Entry 1Y69 (X-ray diffraction, 3.33 A resolution); this record covers chains 0 and K of the 5 polymer chains in the assembly.

== Chain 0 ==
Molecule: 23S ribosomal RNA
Organism: Deinococcus radiodurans R1
Sequence (2880 nucleotides; row label = number of the first residue in the row):
     1 GGUCAAGAUA GUAAGGGUCC ACGGUGGAUG CCCUGGCGCU GGAGCCGAUG AAGGACGCGA
    61 UUACCUGCGA AAAGCCCCGA CGAGCUGGAG AUACGCUUUG ACUCGGGGAU GUCCGAAUGG
   121 GGAAACCCAC CUCGUAAGAG GUAUCCGCAA GGAUGGGAAC UCAGGGAACU GAAACAUCUC
   181 AGUACCUGAA GGAGAAGAAA GAGAAUUCGA UUCCGUUAGU AGCGGCGAGC GAACCCGGAU
   241 CAGCCCAAAC CGAAACGCUU GCGUUUCGGG GUUGUAGGAC CAGUUUUUAA GAUUCAACCC
   301 CUCAAGCCGA AGUGGCUGGA AAGCUACACC UCAGAAGGUG AGAGUCCUGU AGGCGAACGA
   361 GCGGUUGACU GUACUGGCAC CUGAGUAGGU CGUUGUUCGU GAAACGAUGA CUGAAUCCGC
   421 GCGGACCACC GCGCAAGGCU AAAUACUCCC AGUGACCGAU AGCGCAUAGU ACCGUGAGGG
   481 AAAGGUGAAA AGAACCCCGG GAGGGGAGUG AAAGAGAACC UGAAACCGUG GACUUACAAG
   541 CAGUCAUGGC ACCUUAUGCG UGUUAUGGCG UGCCUAUUGA AGCAUGAGCC GGCGACUUAG
   601 ACCUGACGUG CGAGCUUAAG UUGAAAAACG GAGGCGGAGC GAAAGCGAGU CCGAAUAGGG
   661 CGGCAUUAGU ACGUCGGGCU AGACUCGAAA CCAGGUGAGC UAAGCAUGAC CAGGUUGAAA
   721 CCCCCGUGAC AGGGGGCGGA GGACCGAACC GGUGCCUGCU GAAACAGUCU CGGAUGAGUU
   781 GUGUUUAGGA GUGAAAAGCU AACCGAACCU GGAGAUAGCU AGUUCUCCCC GAAAUGUAUU
   841 GAGGUACAGC CUCGGAUGUU GACCAUGUCC UGUAGAGCAC UCACAAGGCU AGGGGGCCUA
   901 CCAGCUUACC AAACCUUAUG AAACUCCGAA GGGGCACGCG UUUAGUCCGG GAGUGAGGCU
   961 GCGAGAGCUA ACUUCCGUAG CCGAGAGGGA AACAACCCAG ACCAUCAGCU AAGGUCCCUA
  1021 AAUGAUCGCU CAGUGGUUAA GGAUGUGUCG UCGCAUAGAC AGCCAGGAGG UUGGCUUAGA
  1081 AGCAGCCACC CUUCAAAGAG UGCGUAAUAG CUCACUGGUC GAGUGACGAU GCGCCGAAAA
  1141 UGAUCGGGGC UCAAGUGAUC UACCGAAGCU AUGGAUUCAA CUCGCGAAGC GAGUUGUCUG
  1201 GUAGGGGAGC GUUCAGUCCG CGGAGAAGCC AUACCGGAAG GAGUGGUGGA GCCGACUGAA
  1261 GUGCGGAUGC CGGCAUGAGU AACGAUAAAA GAAGUGAGAA UCUUCUUCGC CGUAAGGACA
  1321 AGGGUUCCUG GGGAAGGGUC GUCCGCCCAG GGAAAGUCGG GACCUAAGGU GAGGCCGAAC
  1381 GGCGCAGCCG AUGGACAGCA GGUCAAGAUU CCUGCACCGA UCAUGUGGAG UGAUGGAGGG
  1441 ACGCAUUACG CUAUCCAAUG CCAAGCUAUG GCUAUGCUGG UUGGUACGCU CAAGGGCGAU
  1501 CGGGUCAGAA AAUCUACCGG UCACAUGCCU CAGACGUAUC GGGAGCUUCC UCGGAAGCGA
  1561 AGUUGGAAAC GCGACGGUGC CAAGAAAAGC UUCUAAACGU UGAAACAUGA UUGCCCGUAC
  1621 CGCAAACCGA CACAGGUGUC CGAGUGUCAA UGCACUAAGG CGCGCGAGAG AACCCUCGUU
  1681 AAGGAACUUU GCAAUCUCAC CCCGUAACUU CGGAAGAAGG GGUCCCCACG CUUCGCGUGG
  1741 GGCGCAGUGA AUAGGCCCAG GCGACUGUUU ACCAAAAUCA CAGCACUCUG CCAACACGAA
  1801 CAGUGGACGU AUAGGGUGUG ACGCCUGCCC GGUGCCGGAA GGUCAAGUGG AGCGGUGCAA
  1861 GCUGCGAAAU GAAGCCCCGG UGAACGGCGG CCGUAACUAU AACGGUCCUA AGGUAGCGAA
  1921 AUUCCUUGUC GGGUAAGUUC CGACCUGCAC GAAAGGCGUA ACGAUCUGGG CGCUGUCUCA
  1981 ACGAGGGACU CGGUGAAAUU GAAUUGGCUG UAAAGAUGCG GCCUACCCGU AGCAGGACGA
  2041 AAAGACCCCG UGGAGCUUUA CUAUAGUCUG GCAUUGGGAU UCGGGUUUCU CUGCGUAGGA
  2101 UAGGUGGGAG CCUGCGAAAC UGGCCUUUUG GGGUCGGUGG AGGCAACGGU GAAAUACCAC
  2161 CCUGAGAAAC UUGGAUUUCU AACCUGAAAA AUCACUUUCG GGGACCGUGC UUGGCGGGUA
  2221 GUUUGACUGG GGCGGUCGCC UCCCAAAAUG UAACGGAGGC GCCCAAAGGU CACCUCAAGA
  2281 CGGUUGGAAA UCGUCUGUAG AGCGCAAAGG UAGAAGGUGG CUUGACUGCG AGACUGACAC
  2341 GUCGAGCAGG GAGGAAACUC GGGCUUAGUG AACCGGUGGU ACCGUGUGGA AGGGCCAUCG
  2401 AUCAACGGAU AAAAGUUACC CCGGGGAUAA CAGGCUGAUC UCCCCCGAGA GUCCAUAUCG
  2461 GCGGGGAGGU UUGGCACCUC GAUGUCGGCU CGUCGCAUCC UGGGGCUGAA GAAGGUCCCA
  2521 AGGGUUGGGC UGUUCGCCCA UUAAAGCGGC ACGCGAGCUG GGUUCAGAAC GUCGUGAGAC
  2581 AGUUCGGUCU CUAUCCGCUA CGGGCGCAGG AGAAUUGAGG GGAGUUGCUC CUAGUACGAG
  2641 AGGACCGGAG UGAACGGACC GCUGGUCUCC CUGCUGUCGU ACCAACGGCA CAUGCAGGGU
  2701 AGCUAUGUCC GGAACGGAUA ACCGCUGAAA GCAUCUAAGC GGGAAGCCAG CCCCAAGAUG
  2761 AGUUCUCCCA CUGUUUAUCA GGUAAGACUC CCGGAAGACC ACCGGGUUAA GAGGCCAGGC
  2821 GUGCACGCAU AGCAAUGUGU UCAGCGGACU GGUGCUCAUC AGUCGAGGUC UUGACCACUC
Not modelled in the structure: 249-291, 374-386, 892-910, 2098-2102, 2111-2116, 2126-2131, 2141-2156, 2775-2777, 2878-2880
Differences from the reference sequence: conflict U1526 (C140011 in 1026245073)

== Chain K ==
Name: 50S ribosomal protein L16
Organism: Deinococcus radiodurans (strain ATCC 13939 / DSM 20539 / JCM 16871 / LMG 4051 / NBRC 15346 / NCIMB 9279 / R1 / VKM B-1422)
Reference sequence: Q9RXJ5 (RL16_DEIRA); residues 2-142 here correspond to UniProt positions 1-141 (UniProt number = residue number - 1)
Sequence (141 residues; numbered 2 to 142; the number before each row is that of its first residue):
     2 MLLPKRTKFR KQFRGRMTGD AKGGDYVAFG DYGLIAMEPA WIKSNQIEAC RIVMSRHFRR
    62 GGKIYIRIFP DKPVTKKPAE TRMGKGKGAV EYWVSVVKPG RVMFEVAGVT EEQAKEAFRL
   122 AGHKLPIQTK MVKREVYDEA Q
Not modelled in the structure: 2-5, 142

== Chain 0 / chain K interface ==
Pairs across the interface (90; chain 0 residue first):
  G875(0) - Asp21(K)  phosphate contact
  A876(0) - Asp21(K)  phosphate contact
  A876(0) - Ala22(K)  phosphate contact
  A876(0) - Lys23(K)  salt bridge to the phosphate
  G877(0) - Lys23(K)  phosphate contact
  C882(0) - Phe10(K)  sugar contact
  C882(0) - Arg11(K)  sugar contact
  A883(0) - Thr8(K)  phosphate contact
  A883(0) - Phe10(K)  phosphate contact
  A883(0) - Arg11(K)  hydrogen bond to the sugar
  A883(0) - Asp72(K)  hydrogen bond to the sugar
  C884(0) - Phe70(K)  sugar contact
  A885(0) - Phe30(K)  base contact
  A885(0) - Tyr66(K)  sugar contact
  A885(0) - Ile67(K)  hydrogen bond to the sugar
  A885(0) - Arg68(K)  sugar contact
  A886(0) - Tyr66(K)  hydrogen bond to the sugar
  U917(0) - Glu140(K)  phosphate contact
  U917(0) - Ala141(K)  phosphate contact
  A918(0) - Phe30(K)  sugar contact
  A918(0) - Arg68(K)  hydrogen bond to the sugar
  A918(0) - Glu140(K)  phosphate contact
  U919(0) - Gly24(K)  phosphate contact
  G920(0) - Arg11(K)  base contact
  G920(0) - Lys23(K)  phosphate contact
  G920(0) - Gly24(K)  phosphate contact
  G920(0) - Arg102(K)  salt bridge to the phosphate
  A921(0) - Lys23(K)  salt bridge to the phosphate
  A922(0) - Phe14(K)  base contact
  A922(0) - Arg15(K)  hydrogen bond to the base
  A922(0) - Gly16(K)  hydrogen bond to the base
  A923(0) - Lys12(K)  hydrogen bond to the base
  A923(0) - Phe14(K)  hydrogen bond to the base
  A923(0) - Arg15(K)  base contact
  A964(0) - Met18(K)  phosphate contact
  G965(0) - Arg17(K)  phosphate contact
  A966(0) - Arg17(K)  salt bridge to the phosphate
  G967(0) - Arg17(K)  hydrogen bond to the base
  G967(0) - Thr76(K)  phosphate contact
  G967(0) - Arg83(K)  sugar contact
  G967(0) - Lys88(K)  hydrogen bond to the phosphate
  C968(0) - Lys77(K)  phosphate contact
  C968(0) - Lys78(K)  hydrogen bond to the phosphate
  C968(0) - Lys88(K)  salt bridge to the phosphate
  U969(0) - Arg17(K)  hydrogen bond to the sugar
  U969(0) - Thr19(K)  hydrogen bond to the base
  A971(0) - Arg83(K)  base contact
  A1040(0) - His124(K)  sugar contact
  A1040(0) - Leu126(K)  sugar contact
  G1041(0) - Gln129(K)  phosphate contact
  G1085(0) - Arg60(K)  phosphate contact
  C1086(0) - Arg60(K)  salt bridge to the phosphate
  C1086(0) - Arg61(K)  hydrogen bond to the phosphate
  C1087(0) - Arg61(K)  salt bridge to the phosphate
  U2228(0) - Met84(K)  phosphate contact
  G2229(0) - Arg83(K)  hydrogen bond to the base
  G2229(0) - Met84(K)  phosphate contact
  G2235(0) - Lys86(K)  hydrogen bond to the sugar
  C2254(0) - Gly85(K)  hydrogen bond to the sugar
  C2254(0) - Lys86(K)  hydrogen bond to the sugar
  G2255(0) - Gly85(K)  phosphate contact
  G2256(0) - Gln13(K)  phosphate contact
  G2256(0) - Phe14(K)  hydrogen bond to the sugar
  G2256(0) - Gly87(K)  hydrogen bond to the phosphate
  A2257(0) - Gln13(K)  phosphate contact
  A2257(0) - Phe14(K)  phosphate contact
  A2438(0) - Lys77(K)  sugar contact
  A2438(0) - Lys78(K)  hydrogen bond to the base
  C2445(0) - His124(K)  sugar contact
  C2446(0) - Leu121(K)  sugar contact
  C2446(0) - His124(K)  hydrogen bond to the sugar
  A2448(0) - Arg57(K)  sugar contact
  G2461(0) - Ile53(K)  base contact
  G2461(0) - Val54(K)  base contact
  C2462(0) - Ala50(K)  sugar contact
  G2463(0) - Asn46(K)  sugar contact
  G2463(0) - Gln47(K)  sugar contact
  G2463(0) - Ala50(K)  sugar contact
  G2463(0) - His124(K)  hydrogen bond to the base
  G2463(0) - Lys125(K)  sugar contact
  G2464(0) - Gln47(K)  phosphate contact
  G2464(0) - His124(K)  hydrogen bond to the sugar
  G2464(0) - Lys125(K)  sugar contact
  G2464(0) - Leu126(K)  sugar contact
  G2465(0) - Pro127(K)  phosphate contact
  G2473(0) - Glu81(K)  hydrogen bond to the sugar
  G2474(0) - Glu81(K)  sugar contact
  G2474(0) - Thr82(K)  phosphate contact
  G2474(0) - Arg83(K)  phosphate contact
  C2475(0) - Arg83(K)  salt bridge to the phosphate
Also at the interface, not in a pair above, chain 0 (51 interface residues in all): A874, A970, G1042, G2230, G2447
Also at the interface, not in a pair above, chain K (56 interface residues in all): Arg7, Lys9, Asp26, Lys44, Pro79, Gly123, Ile128

== In short ==
The interface between chain 0 and chain K involves 51 residues on one side and 56 on the other; the contacts
include 26 hydrogen bonds and 8 salt bridges. Polar pairs include A922(0)-Arg15(K), A922(0)-Gly16(K) and
A923(0)-Lys12(K).
Here chain 0 is 23S ribosomal RNA (Deinococcus radiodurans R1) and chain K is 50S ribosomal protein L16
(Deinococcus radiodurans (strain ATCC 13939 / DSM 20539 / JCM 16871 / LMG 4051 / NBRC 15346 / NCIMB 9279 / R1
/ VKM B-1422)). Entry 1Y69 (RRF domain I in complex with the 50S ribosomal subunit from Deinococcus
radiodurans) was determined by X-ray diffraction.
